PDB entry 3J34 | electron microscopy, 8.60 A resolution (very low resolution: no residue pairs are listed; an interface is given only as per-side residue counts) | chains K and L of the 42 polymer chains in the assembly

== Chain K (and L) ==
Molecule: capsid protein
Organism: Human immunodeficiency virus 1
Notes: chain L of this document is another copy of the same molecule, construct and numbering; everything in this record applies to it too
UniProt: Q79791 (Q79791_9HIV1); residues 1-231 here correspond to UniProt positions 133-363 (UniProt number = residue number + 132)
Chain sequence (231 residues; row label = number of the first residue in the row):
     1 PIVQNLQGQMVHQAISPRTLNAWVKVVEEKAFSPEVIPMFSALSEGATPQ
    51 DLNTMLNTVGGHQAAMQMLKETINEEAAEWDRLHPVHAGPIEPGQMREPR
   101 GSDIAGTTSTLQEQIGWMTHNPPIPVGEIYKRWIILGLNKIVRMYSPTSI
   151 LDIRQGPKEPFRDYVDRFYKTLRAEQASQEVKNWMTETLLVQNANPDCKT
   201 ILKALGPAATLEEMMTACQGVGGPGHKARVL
Sequence notes: engineered mutation E92 (Ala224 in Q79791)
Disulfides: C198-C218
What the authors report for this chain:
  - mutagenesis - I201D, A204D, L205D: decreased stability
  - mutagenesis - A204C: increased stability

== How chain K and chain L interact ==
At this resolution (9 A) residue pairs are not listed: 31 residues of chain K and 27 of chain L lie at the interface.

== In short ==
Chain K and chain L form an interface of 31 and 27 residues respectively. The paper reports that I201D, A204D
and L205D of chain K reduce stability; A204C of chain K increases stability.
Both chains are capsid protein (Human immunodeficiency virus 1). Entry 3J34 (Structure of HIV-1 Capsid Protein
by Cryo-EM) was determined by electron microscopy together with 3J4F, 3J3Q and 3J3Y from the same study.
